7KMT - chains H and J of the 9 polymer chains in the assembly; structure by electron microscopy, 3.70 A resolution.

Chain H:
Protein: Trafficking protein particle complex subunit 23
Organism: Saccharomyces cerevisiae
Reference sequence: Q03784 (TRS23_YEAST); residue numbers follow UniProt; this construct covers 1-218
Chain sequence (219 residues; each row starts with the number of its first residue; note: 1 number in that range is skipped by the numbering (no residue carries it; nothing is unmodelled there)):
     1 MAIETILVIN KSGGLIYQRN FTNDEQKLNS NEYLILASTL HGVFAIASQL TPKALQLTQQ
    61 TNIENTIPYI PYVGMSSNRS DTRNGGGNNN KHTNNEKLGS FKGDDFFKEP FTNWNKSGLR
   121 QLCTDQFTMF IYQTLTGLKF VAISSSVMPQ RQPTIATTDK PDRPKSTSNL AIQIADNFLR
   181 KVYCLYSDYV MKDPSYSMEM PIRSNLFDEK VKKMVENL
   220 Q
Disordered / not traced: 1, 57-64, 77-96, 148-168

Chain J:
Protein: Trafficking protein particle complex subunit 31
Organism: Saccharomyces cerevisiae
Reference sequence: Q03337 (TRS31_YEAST); residue numbers follow UniProt; this construct covers 1-283
Chain sequence (283 residues; row label = number of the first residue in the row):
     1 MSQRIIQPSA SDQQFPGKSD GYEYTVGPKQ AITSEASTTY IPSRIYSESL LFKRQEASLS
    61 AMAFLFQEMI SQLHRTCKTA GDFETKLSDY GHNIGIRLLE LLNFRASVSP SSLPRASAFL
   121 SQNESSSKLS NASNSPGMLA NSSTATSASA NERLQEKQTE SLSNYITKMR RRDLKILDIL
   181 QFIHGTLWSY LFNHVSDDLV KSSERDNEYM IVDNFPTLTQ FIPGENVSCE YFVCGIIKGF
   241 LFNAGFPCGV TAHRMPQGGH SQRTVYLIQF DRQVLDREGL RFG
Disordered / not traced: 1-40, 110-160, 283

How chain H and chain J interact:
Contacting residue pairs (20; chain H residue first):
  Gly99(H) - Gln220(J)
  Asp188(H) - Phe221(J)
  Tyr189(H) - Phe221(J)  hydrophobic
  Met191(H) - Phe64(J)
  Lys192(H) - Ser60(J)
  Lys192(H) - Ala63(J)
  Lys192(H) - Phe64(J)
  Lys192(H) - Phe221(J)
  Asp193(H) - Gln67(J)
  Asp193(H) - Pro223(J)
  Pro194(H) - Gln67(J)
  Pro194(H) - Ile70(J)  hydrophobic
  Pro194(H) - Ser71(J)
  Pro194(H) - Ile222(J)
  Ser204(H) - Pro223(J)
  Asn205(H) - Gly224(J)  hydrogen bond (side chain-backbone)
  Leu206(H) - Gln220(J)
  Leu206(H) - Ile222(J)
  Leu206(H) - Pro223(J)  hydrophobic
  Leu206(H) - Gln262(J)
Interface residues without a listed pair, chain H (14 interface residues in all): Ser100, Ser187, Ser195, Arg203

Summary:
14 residues of chain H face 12 of chain J across their interface, with 1 hydrogen bond. The hydrogen-bonded
pair is Asn205(H)-Gly224(J).
Chain H is Trafficking protein particle complex subunit 23 and chain J is Trafficking protein particle complex
subunit 31, both from Saccharomyces cerevisiae; the structure, Structure of the yeast TRAPPIII-Ypt1(Rab1)
complex, was determined by electron microscopy.
